6SEF - chains A and J of the 11 polymer chains in the assembly; structure by electron microscopy, 3.70 A resolution.

Chain A:
Molecule: Histone H3-like centromeric protein A
From: Homo sapiens
UniProtKB: P49450 (CENPA_HUMAN); residues 1-140 here = UniProt positions 1-140
Amino-acid sequence (140 residues; numbered 1 to 140; the number before each row is that of its first residue):
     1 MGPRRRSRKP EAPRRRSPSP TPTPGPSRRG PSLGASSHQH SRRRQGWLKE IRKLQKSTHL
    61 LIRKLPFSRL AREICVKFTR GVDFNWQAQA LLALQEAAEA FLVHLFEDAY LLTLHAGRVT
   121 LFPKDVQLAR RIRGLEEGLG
Not modelled in the structure: 1-41, 140
Swiss-Prot annotation at these positions:
  - region: Gln39 to Leu54 (Important for flexibility of DNA ends that protrude from nucleosomes)
  - modified residue: Gly2 (N,N,N-trimethylglycine), Ser7 (Phosphoserine), Ser17 (Phosphoserine), Ser19 (Phosphoserine), Ser27 (Phosphoserine), Ser68 (Phosphoserine)
  - mutagenesis: Ser7 (S7A: Induces a delay at the terminal stage of cytokinesis and chromosome misalignment during mitosis due to a defect in kinetochore attachment to microtubules), Ser17 (S17A: Impaired mitotic chromosome congression and chromosome segregation; when associated with A-19), Ser19 (S19A: Impaired mitotic chromosome congression and chromosome segregation; when associated with A-17), Ser68 (S68A: No effect on interaction with HJURP. Impairs localization at centromeres; S68E/Q: Impairs interaction with HJURP, association with chromatin and localization at centromeres), Arg80 to Gly81 (Impairs retention at centromeres, but not targeting to centromeres), His104 (H104G: Reduces location at centromeres. Abolishes location at centromeres; when associated with C-112), Leu112 (L112C: No effect on location at centromeres. Abolishes location at centromeres; when associated with G-104)

Chain J:
Molecule: 145-nt DNA strand
From: synthetic construct
Sequence (145 nucleotides; numbered -72 to 72; the number before each row is that of its first residue; numbers below 1 keep their minus sign (DA-72 is residue -72)):
   -72 ATCGATGTAT ATATCTGACA CGTGCCTGGA GACTAGGGAG TAATCCCCTT GGCGGTTAAA
   -12 ACGCGGGGGA CAGCGCGTAC GTGCGTTTAA GCGGTGCTAG AGCTGTCTAC GACCAATTGA
    48 GCGGCCTCGG CACCGGGATT CTGAT

Chain A / chain J interface:
Residue-residue contacts (17; chain A residue first):
  Arg42(A) - DG10(J)  phosphate contact
  Arg43(A) - DG-66(J)  phosphate contact
  Arg43(A) - DT9(J)  phosphate contact
  Arg43(A) - DG10(J)  hydrogen bond to the phosphate
  Arg44(A) - DG10(J)  salt bridge to the phosphate
  Gly46(A) - DT9(J)  phosphate contact
  Trp47(A) - DT9(J)  phosphate contact
  Lys49(A) - DG-66(J)  hydrogen bond to the phosphate
  Lys49(A) - DT-65(J)  salt bridge to the phosphate
  Glu50(A) - DT9(J)  phosphate contact
  Arg63(A) - DA17(J)  phosphate contact
  Arg63(A) - DG18(J)  salt bridge to the phosphate
  Lys64(A) - DG18(J)  hydrogen bond to the phosphate
  Leu65(A) - DG18(J)  hydrogen bond to the phosphate
  Pro66(A) - DA17(J)  sugar contact
  Arg69(A) - DA17(J)  salt bridge to the phosphate
  Asn85(A) - DG27(J)  sugar contact
Also at the interface, not in a pair above, chain A (14 interface residues in all): Gln45

Summary:
14 residues of chain A face 7 of chain J across their interface; the contacts include 4 hydrogen bonds and 4
salt bridges. Among the polar pairs are Arg43(A)-DG10(J), Lys49(A)-DG-66(J) and Lys64(A)-DG18(J). Curated
annotation (UniProt) lists 8 mutagenesis sites on chain A.
Here chain A is Histone H3-like centromeric protein A (Homo sapiens) and chain J is a 145-nt DNA strand
(synthetic construct). Entry 6SEF (Class2C : CENP-A nucleosome in complex with CENP-C central region) was
determined by electron microscopy, deposited together with 6SE0, 6SE6, 6SEE and 6SEG.
